7MID - chains D and F of the 6 polymer chains in the assembly; structure by electron microscopy, 3.56 A resolution.

== Chain D ==
Name: CRISPR-associated endoribonuclease Cas2
From: Geobacter sulfurreducens
Notes: EC 3.1.-.-
UniProtKB: Q74H35 (CAS2_GEOSL); numbering as in UniProt (aligned over 1-95)
Chain sequence (95 residues; row label = number of the first residue in the row):
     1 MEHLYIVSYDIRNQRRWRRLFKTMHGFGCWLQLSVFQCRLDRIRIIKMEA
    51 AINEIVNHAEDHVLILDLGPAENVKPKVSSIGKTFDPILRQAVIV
Unresolved in the structure: 92-95
Ion coordination: Mn2+: Tyr9, Asp10, Ser34 (shared with 1 residue of chain E)
Swiss-Prot annotation at these positions:
  - binding site (Mg(2+)): Asp10

== Chain F ==
Molecule: 37-nt DNA strand
Sequence (37 nucleotides; each row starts with the number of its first residue):
     1 GTCGTAGCTGAGGCCTCACGATGGACTTTTTGAATTT
Unresolved in the structure: 1-2, 36-37
Ion coordination: Mn2+: DC15 (shared with 3 residues of chain C)

== How chain D and chain F interact ==
Residue-residue contacts - 4 pairs, chain D then chain F:
  Gln14(D) - DG10(F)  base contact
  Arg18(D) - DC8(F)  salt bridge to the phosphate
  Arg18(D) - DT9(F)  base contact
  Leu33(D) - DC14(F)  sugar contact
Also at the interface, not in a pair above, chain D (5 interface residues in all): Arg15, Lys22
Also at the interface, not in a pair above, chain F (6 interface residues in all): DG7, DA11

== Overview ==
5 residues of chain D face 6 of chain F across their interface, with 1 salt bridge. The salt-bridged pair is
Arg18(D)-DC8(F). The Mn2+ site is built by Tyr9(D), Asp10(D) and Ser34(D). UniProt lists Mg2+-binding residue
Asp10(D) on chain D.
Here chain D is CRISPR-associated endoribonuclease Cas2 (Geobacter sulfurreducens) and chain F is a 37-nt DNA
strand. Entry 7MID (Sub-complex of Cas4-Cas1-Cas2 bound PAM containing DNA) was determined by electron
microscopy (same publication as 7MI4, 7MI5, 7MI9 and 7MIB).
